PDB entry 7AIF | X-ray diffraction, 2.75 A resolution | chains A and P of the 4 polymer chains in the assembly

Chain A:
Name: Gag-Pol polyprotein
From: Human immunodeficiency virus type 1 BH10
Notes: EC 3.4.23.16, 2.7.7.49, 2.7.7.7, 3.1.26.13, 3.1.13.2, 2.7.7.-, 3.1.-.-
Reference sequence: P03366 (POL_HV1B1); residues 1-554 here correspond to UniProt positions 600-1153 (UniProt number = residue number + 599)
Amino-acid sequence (556 residues; row label = number of the first residue in the row; numbers below 1 keep their minus sign (Met-1 is residue -1)):
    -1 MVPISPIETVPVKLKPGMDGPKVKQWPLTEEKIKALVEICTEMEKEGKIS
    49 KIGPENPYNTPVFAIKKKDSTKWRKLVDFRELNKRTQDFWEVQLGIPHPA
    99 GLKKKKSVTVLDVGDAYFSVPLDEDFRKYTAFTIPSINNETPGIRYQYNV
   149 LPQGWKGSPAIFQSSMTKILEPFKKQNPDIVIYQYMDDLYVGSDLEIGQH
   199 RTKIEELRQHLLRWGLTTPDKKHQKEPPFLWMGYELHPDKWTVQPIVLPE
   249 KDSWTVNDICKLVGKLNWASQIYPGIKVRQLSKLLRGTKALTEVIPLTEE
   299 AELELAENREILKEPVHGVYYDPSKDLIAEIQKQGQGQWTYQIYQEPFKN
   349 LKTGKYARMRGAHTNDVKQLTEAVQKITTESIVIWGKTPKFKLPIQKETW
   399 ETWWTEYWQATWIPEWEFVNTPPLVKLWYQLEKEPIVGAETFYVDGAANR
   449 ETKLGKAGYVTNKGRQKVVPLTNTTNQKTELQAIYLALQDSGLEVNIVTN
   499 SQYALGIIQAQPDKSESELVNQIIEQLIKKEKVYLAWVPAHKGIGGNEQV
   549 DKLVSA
Disordered / not traced: -1
Differences from the reference sequence: initiating methionine (-1); expression tag (0); engineered mutation Cys258 (Gln857 in P03366), Ser280 (Cys879 in P03366), Asn498 (Asp1097 in P03366)
Metal / ion sites: Mn2+ site 1: Asp110, Val111, Asp185 (together with L-Glutamate Tenofovir); Mn2+ site 2 near Asp443 (its only coordinating residue here)
Residues lining bound ligands: L-Glutamate Tenofovir (RE5): Lys65, Lys66, Arg72, Leu74, Asp110, Val111, Gly112, Asp113, Ala114, Tyr115, Gln151, Met184, Asp185
Curated features (UniProtKB/Swiss-Prot):
  - region: Phe227 to His235 (RT 'primer grip')
  - motif: Trp398 to Trp414 (Tryptophan repeat motif)
  - binding site (Mg(2+)): Asp110, Asp185, Asp186, Asp443, Glu478, Asp549
  - site: Trp401 (Essential for RT p66/p51 heterodimerization), Trp414 (Essential for RT p66/p51 heterodimerization), Phe440, Tyr441 (Cleavage)

Chain P:
Molecule: 21-nt DNA strand
Sequence (21 nucleotides; row label = number of the first residue in the row):
   802 ACAGTCCCTGTTCGGXCGCCX
Disordered / not traced: 802
Modified residues: MRG (N2-(3-mercaptopropyl)-2'-deoxyguanosine-5'-monophosphate) at position 817; DDG (2',3'-dideoxy-guanosine-5'-monophosphate) at position 822

How chain A and chain P interact:
Pairs across the interface (33):
  Tyr183(A) - DC821(P)  hydrogen bond to the base
  Tyr183(A) - DDG_822(P)  sugar contact
  Met184(A) - DDG_822(P)  sugar contact
  Asp185(A) - DDG_822(P)  sugar contact
  Asp186(A) - DDG_822(P)  sugar contact
  Met230(A) - DC821(P)  sugar contact
  Gly231(A) - DC821(P)  phosphate contact
  Asn255(A) - DC818(P)  sugar contact
  Cys258(A) - DC818(P)  sugar contact
  Lys259(A) - DC818(P)  phosphate contact
  Lys259(A) - DG819(P)  phosphate contact
  Gly262(A) - DG819(P)  sugar contact
  Lys263(A) - DG819(P)  phosphate contact
  Lys263(A) - DC820(P)  phosphate contact
  Trp266(A) - DC820(P)  sugar contact
  Leu289(A) - MRG_817(P)  sugar contact
  Arg356(A) - DT813(P)  base contact
  Arg358(A) - DT812(P)  salt bridge to the phosphate
  Gly359(A) - DG811(P)  phosphate contact
  Ala360(A) - DG811(P)  hydrogen bond to the phosphate
  His361(A) - DT810(P)  salt bridge to the phosphate
  Arg448(A) - DG805(P)  base contact
  Arg448(A) - DT806(P)  hydrogen bond to the base
  Arg448(A) - DC807(P)  hydrogen bond to the sugar
  Lys451(A) - DC808(P)  salt bridge to the phosphate
  Thr473(A) - DC808(P)  hydrogen bond to the phosphate
  Thr473(A) - DC809(P)  hydrogen bond to the phosphate
  Gln475(A) - DC808(P)  phosphate contact
  Gln475(A) - DC809(P)  sugar contact
  Lys476(A) - DC809(P)  phosphate contact
  Tyr501(A) - DC809(P)  hydrogen bond to the phosphate
  Tyr501(A) - DT810(P)  hydrogen bond to the phosphate
  Ile505(A) - DT810(P)  phosphate contact
Interface residues without a listed pair, chain A (28 interface residues in all): Ile94, Tyr115, Gln242

In short:
The interface between chain A and chain P involves 28 residues on one side and 15 on the other; the contacts
include 8 hydrogen bonds and 3 salt bridges. Polar pairs include Tyr183(A)-DC821(P), Arg448(A)-DT806(P) and
Arg448(A)-DC807(P). Bound to chain A: L-Glutamate Tenofovir.
Here chain A is Gag-Pol polyprotein (Human immunodeficiency virus type 1 BH10) and chain P is a 21-nt DNA
strand. Entry 7AIF (HIV-1 reverse transcriptase complex with DNA and L-glutamate tenofovir with bound
manganese) was determined by X-ray diffraction together with 7AHX, 7AID, 7AIG, 7AII and 7AIJ from the same
study.
